6I6B - chain A; structure by X-ray diffraction, 2.59 A resolution.

== Chain A ==
Molecule: ER lumen protein-retaining receptor 2
Organism: Gallus gallus
UniProtKB: Q5ZKX9 (ERD22_CHICK); residue numbers follow UniProt; this construct covers 1-203
Sequence (203 residues; numbered 1 to 203; the number before each row is that of its first residue):
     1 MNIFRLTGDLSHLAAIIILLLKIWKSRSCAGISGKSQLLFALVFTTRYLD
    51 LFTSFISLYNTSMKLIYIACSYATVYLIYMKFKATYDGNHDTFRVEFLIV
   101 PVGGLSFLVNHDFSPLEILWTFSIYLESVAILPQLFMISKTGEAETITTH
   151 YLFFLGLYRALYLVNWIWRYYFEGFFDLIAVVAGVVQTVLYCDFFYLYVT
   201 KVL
Curated features (UniProtKB/Swiss-Prot):
  - region (Interaction with the K-D-E-L motif on target proteins): Arg47, Tyr48, Arg159 to Arg169
  - site: Arg5 (Interaction with the K-D-E-L motif on target proteins), Ser54 (Interaction with the K-D-E-L motif on target proteins), Glu117 (Interaction with the K-D-E-L motif on target proteins), Asp193 (Important for recycling of cargo proteins with the sequence motif K-D-E-L from the Golgi to the endoplasmic reticulum)
  - mutagenesis: His12 (H12A: Loss of binding to the sequence motif K-D-E-L), Arg47 (R47K: Loss of binding to the sequence motif K-D-E-L), Glu127 (E127A/Q: Loss of binding to the sequence motif K-D-E-L), Tyr158 (Y158F: Loss of binding to the sequence motif K-D-E-L)
What the authors report for this chain:
  - mutagenesis - D193N: abolished localization to KDEL ligand

== Summary ==
From UniProt: 4 mutagenesis sites. The paper reports that D193N abolishes localization to KDEL ligand.
Chain A is ER lumen protein-retaining receptor 2 (Gallus gallus); the structure, Crystal structure of the KDEL
receptor in the peptide free state, was determined by X-ray diffraction (same publication as 6I6H and 6I6J).
